PDB entry 7S01 | X-ray diffraction, 3.40 A resolution | chains d and D of the 9 polymer chains in the assembly

# Chain d
Protein: DNA-directed RNA polymerase beta' subunit
Organism: Bacillus phage AR9
Reference sequence: A0A172JIH0 (A0A172JIH0_9CAUD); numbering as in UniProt (aligned over 1-426)
Chain sequence (426 residues; each row starts with the number of its first residue):
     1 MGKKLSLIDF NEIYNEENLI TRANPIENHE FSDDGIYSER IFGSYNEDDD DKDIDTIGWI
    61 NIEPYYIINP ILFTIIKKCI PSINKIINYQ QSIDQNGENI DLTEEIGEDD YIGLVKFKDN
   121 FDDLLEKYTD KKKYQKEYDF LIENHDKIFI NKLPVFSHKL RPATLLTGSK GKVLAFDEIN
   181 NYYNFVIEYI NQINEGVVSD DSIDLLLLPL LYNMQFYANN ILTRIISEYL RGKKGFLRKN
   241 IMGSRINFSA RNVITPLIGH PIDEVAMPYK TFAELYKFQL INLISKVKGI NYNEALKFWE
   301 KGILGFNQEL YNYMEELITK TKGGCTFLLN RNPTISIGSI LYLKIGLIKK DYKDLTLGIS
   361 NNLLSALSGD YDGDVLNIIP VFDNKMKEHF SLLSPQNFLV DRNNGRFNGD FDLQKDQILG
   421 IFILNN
Reported in the primary citation:
  - catalytic residues: Asp-370 to Asp-374

# Chain D
Protein: DNA-directed RNA polymerase
Organism: Bacillus phage AR9
Notes: EC 2.7.7.6
Reference sequence: A0A172JI62 (A0A172JI62_9CAUD); numbering as in UniProt (aligned over 1-631)
Chain sequence (631 residues; numbered 1 to 631; the number before each row is that of its first residue):
     1 MEKTYNLNDI LLSNEYEKIK EDIKEEIIND MASKKVKYSN TSEFAKNDFL KDEFIDLVVD
    61 GETYEITYGN LITLLIVARP FNHFKVPMTE DLLFDLSDLK EYQNYYTTLL EHFGYSNEIK
   121 SIIKDVISEL AIFSGDINVT FGNTVSIKSL IDLGNKVKRF RELLHYRLPN DEALEFNDIE
   181 AIIKKNLDEI MKILSETDNM LRYYIDSGAG INSKQFGQVL SLVGSKPDLF GKIIPYPINT
   241 SFLRGLDVRS FYINALGARK ALITNYQQVR NSGYLTRKIS MLLMDTKLID LDDCGSHENN
   301 YLSINVENKD VLKRFSKRSY LNNNGELVEI DINDESLIGQ VIKIPSPTTC ASNEGVCRKC
   361 YGKLFDINKD LNIGMIAVLL LTDPLTQRLL SAKHLLETRS SKIDWGTNFE ENFIVNRNLI
   421 YPKVYNGTVI IKEDDFKEDE ETEEQVFDTF TLKSGNRFIS ISSPMRLFLN KDLKKQLDES
   481 FYNIEEMQFE IPLNKLDEGD SFATFIMDNN ELSKPLREIK DLIETNKYIK DHNVNEVVNY
   541 FIYLLNESGI NIQSVHSELI IREMMKLDDS DRTQFKNDKM PDYEIFRITD ANLKGDSLSR
   601 SLLFEQVKKQ LTTLDYDTFN KTKSSILDKL L
Metal / ion sites: Zn2+: Cys-294, Cys-350, Cys-357, Cys-360

# Interface between chain d and chain D
Residue-residue contacts (110):
  Gly-2(d) / Thr-622(D)
  Gly-2(d) / Ser-624(D)  hydrogen bond (backbone-side chain)
  Gly-2(d) / Asp-628(D)
  Lys-3(d) / Leu-598(D)
  Lys-3(d) / Lys-621(D)
  Lys-3(d) / Thr-622(D)
  Lys-3(d) / Asp-628(D)
  Lys-4(d) / Lys-621(D)
  Lys-4(d) / Thr-622(D)
  Leu-5(d) / Leu-611(D)  hydrophobic
  Leu-5(d) / Phe-619(D)
  Leu-7(d) / Phe-619(D)  hydrophobic
  Ile-71(d) / Leu-611(D)
  Ile-71(d) / Thr-612(D)
  Thr-74(d) / Thr-612(D)  hydrogen bond (side chain-backbone)
  Ile-75(d) / Thr-612(D)
  Lys-78(d) / Thr-613(D)
  Glu-137(d) / Leu-614(D)
  Thr-223(d) / Lys-608(D)
  Ile-226(d) / Lys-608(D)
  Leu-237(d) / Leu-602(D)
  Leu-237(d) / Val-607(D)  hydrophobic
  Arg-238(d) / Arg-277(D)
  Ile-241(d) / Leu-603(D)  hydrophobic
  Ile-241(d) / Leu-630(D)
  Ile-241(d) / Leu-631(D)  hydrophobic
  Met-242(d) / Met-281(D)  hydrophobic
  Met-242(d) / Leu-603(D)  hydrophobic
  Met-242(d) / Leu-627(D)  hydrophobic
  Met-242(d) / Leu-630(D)
  Gly-259(d) / Ile-132(D)
  Asp-263(d) / Lys-124(D)
  Ile-335(d) / Leu-379(D)
  Ile-335(d) / Thr-382(D)
  Ser-336(d) / Leu-379(D)
  Ser-336(d) / Asp-383(D)
  Ile-337(d) / Leu-379(D)  hydrophobic
  Asn-362(d) / Ile-127(D)
  Asn-362(d) / Ala-131(D)
  Ser-368(d) / Gln-387(D)
  Leu-392(d) / Asp-370(D)
  Leu-392(d) / Leu-371(D)  hydrophobic
  Gln-396(d) / Lys-120(D)
  Gln-396(d) / Ser-121(D)
  Gln-396(d) / Lys-124(D)
  Asn-397(d) / Lys-120(D)
  Asn-397(d) / Asp-370(D)  hydrogen bond
  Phe-398(d) / Leu-371(D)  hydrophobic
  Leu-399(d) / Lys-120(D)
  Val-400(d) / Leu-110(D)  hydrophobic
  Val-400(d) / Tyr-115(D)  hydrophobic
  Arg-402(d) / Ile-367(D)
  Arg-402(d) / Asn-368(D)  hydrogen bond (backbone-side chain)
  Arg-402(d) / Asp-370(D)  salt bridge
  Arg-402(d) / Leu-371(D)
  Arg-402(d) / Ile-376(D)
  Arg-402(d) / His-556(D)
  Asn-403(d) / Leu-364(D)
  Asn-403(d) / Leu-380(D)
  Asn-403(d) / Asn-551(D)
  Asn-403(d) / Ile-552(D)
  Asn-403(d) / Gln-553(D)  hydrogen bond (side chain-backbone)
  Asn-403(d) / His-556(D)  hydrogen bond
  Asn-404(d) / Leu-364(D)
  Asn-404(d) / Gln-553(D)  hydrogen bond
  Gly-405(d) / Tyr-115(D)  hydrogen bond (backbone-side chain)
  Gly-405(d) / Leu-364(D)
  Gly-405(d) / Ile-367(D)
  Arg-406(d) / Asn-104(D)  hydrogen bond
  Arg-406(d) / Thr-107(D)  hydrogen bond
  Phe-407(d) / Gln-103(D)
  Phe-407(d) / Tyr-106(D)  hydrophobic
  Phe-407(d) / Thr-107(D)  hydrogen bond (backbone-side chain)
  Phe-407(d) / Ile-127(D)  hydrophobic
  Phe-411(d) / Ile-127(D)
  Asp-412(d) / Gln-103(D)  hydrogen bond
  Asp-412(d) / Tyr-106(D)
  Lys-415(d) / Ala-209(D)
  Lys-415(d) / Gly-210(D)
  Asp-416(d) / Asn-138(D)  hydrogen bond
  Gln-417(d) / Ala-131(D)
  Gln-417(d) / Ser-134(D)  hydrogen bond (backbone-side chain)
  Ile-418(d) / Leu-99(D)  hydrophobic
  Ile-418(d) / Ser-207(D)
  Leu-419(d) / Asn-143(D)
  Leu-419(d) / Tyr-203(D)
  Leu-419(d) / Ser-207(D)
  Gly-420(d) / Ile-137(D)
  Gly-420(d) / Asn-138(D)  hydrogen bond (backbone-side chain)
  Ile-421(d) / Leu-130(D)  hydrophobic
  Ile-421(d) / Ser-134(D)
  Phe-422(d) / Leu-99(D)  hydrophobic
  Phe-422(d) / Asp-206(D)
  Phe-422(d) / Ser-207(D)
  Ile-423(d) / Lys-51(D)  hydrogen bond (backbone-side chain)
  Ile-423(d) / Phe-141(D)  hydrophobic
  Ile-423(d) / Asn-143(D)
  Ile-423(d) / Tyr-203(D)  hydrophobic
  Leu-424(d) / Lys-51(D)
  Leu-424(d) / Thr-73(D)
  Leu-424(d) / Phe-133(D)  hydrophobic
  Leu-424(d) / Ile-137(D)  hydrophobic
  Asn-425(d) / Gly-69(D)  hydrogen bond (side chain-backbone)
  Asn-425(d) / Asn-70(D)  hydrogen bond
  Asn-425(d) / Thr-73(D)  hydrogen bond
  Asn-425(d) / Leu-96(D)
  Asn-425(d) / Ser-97(D)
  Asn-425(d) / Tyr-102(D)  hydrogen bond
  Asn-426(d) / Lys-51(D)
  Asn-426(d) / Ser-97(D)  hydrogen bond (side chain-backbone)
Interface residues without a listed pair, chain d (60 interface residues in all): Met-1, Lys-136, Phe-140, Leu-230, Arg-231, His-260, Pro-261, Ile-262, Asp-401, Gly-409, Leu-413
Interface residues without a listed pair, chain D (79 interface residues in all): Ile-27, Ile-72, Asn-117, Ile-123, Ser-128, Tyr-204, Thr-276, Thr-386, Ser-599, Phe-604, Asp-615, Thr-618, Lys-623

# In short
Chain d and chain D form an interface of 60 and 79 residues respectively, with 21 hydrogen bonds and 1 salt
bridge. Polar contacts include Arg-402(d)/Asp-370(D), Gly-2(d)/Ser-624(D) and Thr-74(d)/Thr-612(D).
Cys-294(D), Cys-350(D), Cys-357(D) and Cys-360(D) coordinate Zn2+. From the paper: the catalytic residue
Asp-370(d).
Chain d is DNA-directed RNA polymerase beta' subunit and chain D is DNA-directed RNA polymerase, both from
Bacillus phage AR9; the structure, X-ray structure of the phage AR9 non-virion RNA polymerase holoenzyme in
complex with a forked oligonucleotide ..., was determined by X-ray diffraction, deposited together with 7S00,
7UM0 and 7UM1.
